5CZA - chains L and V of the 28 polymer chains in the assembly; structure by X-ray diffraction, 2.50 A resolution.

Chain L:
Protein: Proteasome subunit beta type-6
Organism: Saccharomyces cerevisiae (strain ATCC 204508 / S288c)
Notes: EC 3.4.25.1
UniProtKB: P23724 (PSB6_YEAST); residues 1-222 here correspond to UniProt positions 20-241 (UniProt number = residue number + 19)
Sequence (222 residues; row label = number of the first residue in the row):
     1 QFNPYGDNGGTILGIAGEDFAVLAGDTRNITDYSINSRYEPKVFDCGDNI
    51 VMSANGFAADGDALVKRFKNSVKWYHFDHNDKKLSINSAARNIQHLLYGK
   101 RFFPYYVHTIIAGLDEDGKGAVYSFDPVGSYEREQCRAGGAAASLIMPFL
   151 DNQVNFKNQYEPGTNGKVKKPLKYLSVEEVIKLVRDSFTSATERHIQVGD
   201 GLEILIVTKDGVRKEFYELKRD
Bound ions: Mg2+: Asp222 (shared with Ile163(V), Asp166(V), Ser169(V) of chain V)

Chain V:
Protein: Proteasome subunit beta type-2
Organism: Saccharomyces cerevisiae (strain ATCC 204508 / S288c)
Notes: EC 3.4.25.1
UniProtKB: P25043 (PSB2_YEAST); residues 1-232 here correspond to UniProt positions 30-261 (UniProt number = residue number + 29)
Sequence (232 residues; numbered 1 to 232; the number before each row is that of its first residue):
     1 TTIVGVKFNNGVVIAADTRSTQGPIVADKNCAKLHRISPKIWCAGAGTAA
    51 DTEAVTQLIGSNIELHSLYTSREPRVVSALQMLKQHLFKYQGHIGAYLIV
   101 AGVDPTGSHLFSIHAHGSTDVGYYLSLGSGSLAAMAVLESHWKQDLTKEE
   151 AIKLASDAIQAGIWNDLGSGSNVDVCVMEIGKDAEYLRNYLTPNVREEKQ
   201 KSYKFPRGTTAVLKESIVNICDIQEEQVDITA
Unresolved in the structure: 227-232
Bound ions: Mg2+: Ile163, Asp166, Ser169 (shared with Asp222(L) of chain L)
UniProt features mapped onto this chain:
  - active site: Thr1 (Nucleophile)
From the paper describing this entry:
  - catalytic residues: Lys33 (proposed by the authors, not directly observed)

Interface between chain L and chain V:
Contacting residue pairs (61; chain L residue first):
  Arg28(L) with Leu167(V)
  Ile30(L) with Leu167(V), hydrophobic
  Asp32(L) with Leu167(V)
  Tyr33(L) with Asn165(V); Asp166(V); Leu167(V), hydrogen bond (backbone-backbone); Gly168(V)
  Ile35(L) with Trp164(V); Leu167(V), hydrophobic
  Arg38(L) with Trp164(V), hydrogen bond (side chain-backbone); Asn165(V)
  Phe149(L) with Tyr203(V)
  Asn152(L) with Phe205(V)
  Gln153(L) with Tyr203(V); Phe205(V)
  Asn158(L) with Thr209(V)
  Gln159(L) with Phe205(V); Thr209(V)
  Tyr160(L) with Thr209(V), hydrogen bond (backbone-backbone); Ala211(V), hydrophobic
  Pro162(L) with Pro206(V), hydrophobic; Arg207(V); Gly208(V)
  Asn165(L) with Thr210(V); Val212(V)
  Gly166(L) with Ala211(V)
  Glu179(L) with Lys201(V)
  Lys182(L) with Gln200(V)
  Leu183(L) with Tyr203(V)
  Arg185(L) with Glu197(V), salt bridge; Gln200(V), hydrogen bond
  Asp186(L) with Lys199(V); Gln200(V), hydrogen bond (side chain-backbone); Lys201(V), hydrogen bond (side chain-backbone); Tyr203(V), hydrogen bond
  Thr189(L) with Arg196(V)
  Ser190(L) with Arg196(V)
  Glu193(L) with Val26(V); Lys29(V), salt bridge; Arg196(V)
  Arg194(L) with Pro24(V); Ile25(V); Val26(V), hydrogen bond (backbone-backbone); Ala27(V), hydrogen bond (side chain-backbone); Lys29(V)
  His195(L) with Pro24(V); Ile25(V)
  Ile196(L) with Arg19(V); Thr21(V); Pro24(V), hydrogen bond (backbone-backbone); Val26(V), hydrophobic; Leu167(V)
  Lys220(L) with Asn194(V), hydrogen bond (side chain-backbone)
  Arg221(L) with Trp164(V)
  Asp222(L) with Arg19(V), salt bridge; Ile163(V); Trp164(V); Ser169(V); Gly170(V); Ser171(V), hydrogen bond (side chain-backbone); Asn194(V)
Interface residues without a listed pair, chain L (33 interface residues in all): Ser34, Leu145, Glu161, Glu218
Interface residues without a listed pair, chain V (34 interface residues in all): Gly23, Asp28, Val195

Overview:
Chain L and chain V form an interface of 33 and 34 residues respectively, with 12 hydrogen bonds and 3 salt
bridges. Among the polar pairs are Arg185(L)-Glu197(V), Glu193(L)-Lys29(V) and Asp222(L)-Arg19(V). Asp222(L),
Ile163(V), Asp166(V) and Ser169(V) coordinate Mg2+. Curated annotation (UniProt) lists active-site residue
Thr1(V) on chain V. From the paper: the catalytic residue Lys33(V).
Here chain L is Proteasome subunit beta type-6 and chain V is Proteasome subunit beta type-2, both from
Saccharomyces cerevisiae (strain ATCC 204508 / S288c). Entry 5CZA (Yeast 20S proteasome beta5-D166N mutant)
was determined by X-ray diffraction, deposited together with 5CZ4, 5CZ5, 5CZ6, 5CZ7, 5CZ8, 5CZ9 and 16 further
entries.
